PDB entry 5G52 | X-ray diffraction, 3.80 A resolution | chains A and C of the 3 polymer chains in the assembly

== Chain A ==
Name: VP1
Source organism: Deformed wing virus
Sequence (243 residues; row label = number of the first residue in the row; note: 10 numbers in that range are skipped by the numbering (no residue carries them; nothing is unmodelled there)):
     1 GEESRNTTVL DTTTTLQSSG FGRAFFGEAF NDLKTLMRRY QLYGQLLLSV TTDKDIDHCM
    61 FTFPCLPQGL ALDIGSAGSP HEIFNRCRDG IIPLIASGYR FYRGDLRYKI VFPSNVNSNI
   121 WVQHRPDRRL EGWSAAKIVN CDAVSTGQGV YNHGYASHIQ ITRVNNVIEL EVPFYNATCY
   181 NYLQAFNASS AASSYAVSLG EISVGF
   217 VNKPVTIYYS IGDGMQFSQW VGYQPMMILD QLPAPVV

== Chain C ==
Name: VP3
Source organism: Deformed wing virus
Sequence (397 residues; row label = number of the first residue in the row):
     2 NPSYQQSPRH FVPTGMHSLA LGTNLVEPLH ALRLDAAGTT QHPVGCAPDE DMTVSSIASR
    62 YGLIRRVQWK KDHAKGSLLL QLDADPFVEQ RIEGTNPISL YWFAPVGVVS SMFMQWRGSL
   122 EYRFDIIASQ FHTGRLIVGY VPGLTASLQL QMDYMKLKSS SYVVFDLQES NSFTFEVPYV
   182 SYRPWWVRKY GGNYLPSSTD APSTLFMYVQ VPLIPMEAVS DTIDINVYVR GGSSFEVCVP
   242 VQPSLGLNWN TDFILRNDEE YRAKTGYAPY YAGVWHSFNN SNSLVFRWGS ASDQIAQWPT
   302 ISVPRGELAF LRIKDGKQAA VGTQPWRTMV VWPSGHGYNI GIPTYNAERA RQLAQHLYGG
   362 GSLTDEKAKQ LFVPANQQGP GKVSNGNPVW EVMRAPL
Residues lining bound ligands: uridine-5'-monophosphate (U5P): Tyr5, Gln7, Ser8, Pro9, Arg10, Val27, Pro29
From the paper describing this entry:
  - catalytic residues: His277, Ser278, Asp294 (proposed by the authors, not directly observed)

== Interface between chain A and chain C ==
Residue-residue contacts (212; chain A residue first):
  Glu2(A) with Arg124(C), hydrogen bond (backbone-side chain)
  Glu3(A) with Arg61(C); Tyr62(C), hydrogen bond (backbone-backbone)
  Ser4(A) with Ser60(C), hydrogen bond (side chain-backbone); Arg231(C)
  Arg5(A) with Arg124(C), hydrogen bond (backbone-side chain)
  Asn6(A) with Tyr62(C); Glu122(C); Thr175(C); Arg231(C), hydrogen bond
  Thr7(A) with Ser173(C), hydrogen bond; Thr175(C)
  Thr8(A) with Ser173(C); Phe174(C); Thr175(C), hydrogen bond (backbone-backbone)
  Val9(A) with Thr175(C)
  Leu10(A) with Val164(C), hydrophobic; Phe174(C), hydrophobic; Thr175(C), hydrogen bond (backbone-backbone); Phe176(C); Glu177(C)
  Asp11(A) with Glu177(C)
  Thr12(A) with Ser162(C); Val164(C); Phe176(C)
  Thr13(A) with Pro179(C)
  Leu16(A) with Arg118(C); Ser120(C); Ser235(C)
  Gln17(A) with Arg118(C); Ser235(C)
  Ser18(A) with Arg118(C); Ser235(C); Glu237(C), hydrogen bond
  Ser19(A) with Arg118(C); Trp186(C); Glu237(C), hydrogen bond
  Gly20(A) with Glu237(C), hydrogen bond (backbone-side chain)
  Phe21(A) with Phe236(C); Glu237(C), hydrogen bond (backbone-side chain); Val238(C)
  Gly22(A) with Trp186(C)
  Phe25(A) with Trp186(C)
  Phe26(A) with Gln116(C); Trp186(C); Cys239(C), hydrophobic
  Phe30(A) with Val55(C); Phe114(C), hydrophobic; Cys239(C); Pro241(C)
  Asn31(A) with Thr54(C); Val55(C), hydrogen bond (backbone-backbone); Ser56(C)
  Asp32(A) with Val55(C)
  Leu33(A) with Met53(C); Thr54(C); Val55(C), hydrophobic
  Lys34(A) with Met53(C)
  Thr35(A) with Gly23(C); Thr24(C)
  Leu36(A) with Met113(C), hydrophobic; Phe114(C), hydrophobic; Pro241(C), hydrophobic
  Arg38(A) with Gly23(C), hydrogen bond (side chain-backbone)
  Arg39(A) with Ser19(C); Leu20(C); Ala21(C); Leu22(C), hydrogen bond (side chain-backbone); Gly23(C); Glu28(C), salt bridge
  Tyr40(A) with Ser19(C); Leu20(C), hydrogen bond (backbone-backbone); Glu28(C), hydrogen bond
  Gln68(A) with Trp250(C)
  Leu72(A) with Leu248(C), hydrophobic; Asn251(C)
  Ile74(A) with Asp253(C); Ile255(C), hydrophobic
  Gly75(A) with Ile255(C)
  Ser76(A) with Ile255(C)
  Ala77(A) with Ile255(C), hydrophobic
  Pro80(A) with Ile255(C), hydrophobic
  Asn85(A) with Phe254(C); Ile255(C), hydrogen bond (side chain-backbone)
  Arg86(A) with Asn194(C); Phe254(C); Arg257(C)
  Cys87(A) with Gln243(C), hydrogen bond
  Arg88(A) with Gly247(C); Asp253(C), hydrogen bond (side chain-backbone)
  Asp89(A) with Leu248(C)
  Gly90(A) with Pro244(C)
  Ile91(A) with Met113(C), hydrophobic; Pro244(C), hydrophobic
  Leu94(A) with Met113(C), hydrophobic; Pro244(C), hydrophobic; Leu246(C); Gly247(C)
  Ile95(A) with Met113(C), hydrophobic
  Ser97(A) with Trp250(C)
  Tyr99(A) with Glu51(C); Met53(C)
  Arg103(A) with Gln42(C); His43(C); Pro44(C); Cys47(C), hydrogen bond
  Gly104(A) with Thr41(C), hydrogen bond (backbone-side chain)
  Asp105(A) with Arg34(C), salt bridge; Thr41(C)
  Arg107(A) with Glu28(C), salt bridge
  Lys109(A) with Met17(C); His18(C), hydrogen bond (side chain-backbone); Ser19(C)
  Val111(A) with Met17(C), hydrophobic
  His124(A) with Leu33(C)
  Trp133(A) with Trp250(C)
  Ala156(A) with Leu33(C)
  Ser157(A) with Leu33(C)
  His158(A) with His31(C)
  Asn165(A) with Gly16(C), hydrogen bond (side chain-backbone)
  Glu169(A) with Met17(C); His18(C), salt bridge; Pro29(C); Leu30(C); His31(C), hydrogen bond (backbone-backbone)
  Leu170(A) with Leu30(C); His31(C); Leu33(C), hydrophobic
  Glu171(A) with Leu30(C); His31(C), hydrogen bond (backbone-backbone); Ala32(C); Leu33(C), hydrogen bond (backbone-backbone); Arg34(C), salt bridge
  Val172(A) with Leu33(C), hydrophobic
  Pro173(A) with Arg34(C)
  Phe174(A) with Thr41(C)
  Tyr175(A) with Arg34(C); Leu35(C)
  Cys179(A) with Cys47(C)
  Tyr180(A) with Gly46(C), hydrogen bond (side chain-backbone); Cys47(C); Ala48(C), hydrogen bond (side chain-backbone)
  Gln184(A) with Trp250(C), hydrogen bond (backbone-side chain)
  Ala185(A) with Trp250(C)
  Tyr224(A) with Leu20(C), hydrophobic
  Gly230(A) with His43(C), hydrogen bond (backbone-side chain)
  Gln232(A) with His43(C); Pro49(C); Glu51(C); Met53(C)
  Phe233(A) with Glu51(C); Met53(C), hydrogen bond (backbone-side chain)
  Ser234(A) with Ala48(C); Asp50(C); Glu51(C)
  Gln235(A) with Asp50(C)
  Trp236(A) with Ile58(C), hydrophobic; Arg61(C); Pro106(C), hydrophobic
  Tyr239(A) with Ile58(C); Val109(C), hydrophobic
  Gln240(A) with Asn249(C); Trp250(C)
  Pro241(A) with Leu101(C); Tyr102(C); Trp103(C); Asn249(C), hydrogen bond (backbone-side chain)
  Met242(A) with Leu101(C); Tyr102(C), hydrogen bond (backbone-backbone); Val109(C), hydrophobic; Leu246(C), hydrophobic; Gly247(C); Leu248(C)
  Met243(A) with Ile99(C), hydrophobic; Ser245(C); Leu246(C); Gly247(C), hydrogen bond (backbone-backbone); Leu248(C); Thr252(C)
  Ile244(A) with Ile99(C); Tyr102(C), hydrophobic; Tyr191(C), hydrophobic; Ser245(C)
  Leu245(A) with Asn194(C); Gln243(C); Pro244(C); Ser245(C), hydrogen bond (backbone-backbone); Leu246(C); Gly247(C)
  Asp246(A) with Gly192(C); Tyr195(C); Leu196(C); Ser199(C); Arg395(C)
  Gln247(A) with Ile99(C); Tyr102(C), hydrogen bond; Arg352(C); Met394(C); Arg395(C)
  Leu248(A) with Ile99(C), hydrophobic; Phe254(C)
  Pro249(A) with Phe254(C); Glu392(C); Val393(C)
  Ala250(A) with Val393(C); Arg395(C)
  Pro251(A) with Glu260(C); Arg395(C), hydrogen bond (backbone-side chain)
  Val252(A) with Ile302(C), hydrophobic; Arg395(C)
  Val253(A) with Ser303(C); Arg395(C)
Interface residues without a listed pair, chain A (98 interface residues in all): Glu82, Val167, Thr178, Met231
Interface residues without a listed pair, chain C (107 interface residues in all): Asp52, Glu90, Phe104, Ser112, Asp126, Ser171, Tyr180, Pro185, Gly193, Val242, Leu256, Asn258, Asp259, Thr301, Pro397

== In short ==
98 residues of chain A and 107 residues of chain C are in contact; the contacts include 38 hydrogen bonds and
5 salt bridges. Among the polar pairs are Arg39(A)-Glu28(C), Asp105(A)-Arg34(C) and Arg107(A)-Glu28(C). Chain
C binds uridine-5'-monophosphate. The paper reports catalytic residues His277(C), Ser278(C) and Asp294(C).
Here chain A is VP1 and chain C is VP3, both from Deformed wing virus. Entry 5G52 (Crystallographic structure
of full particle of Deformed Wing Virus) was determined by X-ray diffraction together with 5L7Q, 5L8Q, 5MUP,
5MV5 and 5MV6 from the same study.
